PDB entry 9FLT | X-ray diffraction, 2.40 A resolution | chain A

== Chain A ==
Molecule: Serine/threonine-protein kinase haspin
Organism: Homo sapiens
Notes: EC 2.7.11.1
Reference sequence: Q8TF76 (HASP_HUMAN); residue numbers follow UniProt; this construct covers 465-798
Sequence (336 residues; numbered 463 to 798; the number before each row is that of its first residue):
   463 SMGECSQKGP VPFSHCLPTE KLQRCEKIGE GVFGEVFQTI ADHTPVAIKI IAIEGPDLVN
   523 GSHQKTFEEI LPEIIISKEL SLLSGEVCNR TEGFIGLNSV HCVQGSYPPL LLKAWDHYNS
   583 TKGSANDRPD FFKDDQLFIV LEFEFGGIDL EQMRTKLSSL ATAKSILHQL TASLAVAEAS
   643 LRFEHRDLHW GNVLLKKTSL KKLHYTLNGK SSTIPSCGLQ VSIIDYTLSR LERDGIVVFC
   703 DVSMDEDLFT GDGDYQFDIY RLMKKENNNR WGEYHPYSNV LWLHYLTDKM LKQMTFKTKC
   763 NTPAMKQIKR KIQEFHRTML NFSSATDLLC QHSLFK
Not modelled in the structure: 463-470, 518-525
Sequence notes: expression tag (463-464)
Swiss-Prot annotation at these positions:
  - active site: Asp649 (Proton acceptor)
  - binding site (ATP): Ile490 to Val498, Lys511, Glu606 to Asp611, Asp649 to Asn654, Asp687 to Thr689
  - mutagenesis: Glu492 (E492A: Markedly reduced affinity for histone H3 and reduced histone H3 phosphorylation), Lys511 (K511A: Strongly reduced enzyme activity), His651 (H651A: Strongly reduced enzyme activity, markedly reduced affinity for histone H3), Asp707 (D707L: Markedly reduced affinity for histone H3 and reduced histone H3 phosphorylation), Asp709 (D709N: Markedly reduced affinity for histone H3 and reduced histone H3 phosphorylation), Gly713 (G713F: Markedly reduced affinity for histone H3 and reduced histone H3 phosphorylation), Asp716 (D716L: Markedly reduced histone H3 phosphorylation)
Metal / ion sites: Ni2+ near His563 (its only coordinating residue here)
Residues lining bound ligands: A1IDF (N-(1,4-dimethylpyrazol-3-yl)-3-pyridin-4-yl-thieno[3,2-b]pyridin-5-amine): Ile490, Gly491, Glu492, Val498, Ala509, Lys511, Ile557, Phe605, Glu606, Phe607, Gly608, Gly609, Leu656, Ile686, Asp687, Tyr688

== Summary ==
Ligands of chain A: compound A1IDF. Curated annotation (UniProt) lists active-site residue Asp649, 25
ATP-binding residues and 7 mutagenesis sites.
Chain A is Serine/threonine-protein kinase haspin (Homo sapiens); the structure, Crystal structure of human
Haspin (GSG2) kinase bound to chemical probe MU1920, was determined by X-ray diffraction together with 9FLR,
9FLB, 9FLC and 9FLO from the same study.
